8CKQ - chain A; structure by X-ray diffraction, 2.00 A resolution.

== Chain A ==
Name: Cytokinin dehydrogenase 4
Organism: Zea mays
Notes: EC 1.5.99.12
UniProt: E3T1W8 (E3T1W8_MAIZE); residues 1-541 here = UniProt positions 1-541
Sequence (541 residues; row label = number of the first residue in the row):
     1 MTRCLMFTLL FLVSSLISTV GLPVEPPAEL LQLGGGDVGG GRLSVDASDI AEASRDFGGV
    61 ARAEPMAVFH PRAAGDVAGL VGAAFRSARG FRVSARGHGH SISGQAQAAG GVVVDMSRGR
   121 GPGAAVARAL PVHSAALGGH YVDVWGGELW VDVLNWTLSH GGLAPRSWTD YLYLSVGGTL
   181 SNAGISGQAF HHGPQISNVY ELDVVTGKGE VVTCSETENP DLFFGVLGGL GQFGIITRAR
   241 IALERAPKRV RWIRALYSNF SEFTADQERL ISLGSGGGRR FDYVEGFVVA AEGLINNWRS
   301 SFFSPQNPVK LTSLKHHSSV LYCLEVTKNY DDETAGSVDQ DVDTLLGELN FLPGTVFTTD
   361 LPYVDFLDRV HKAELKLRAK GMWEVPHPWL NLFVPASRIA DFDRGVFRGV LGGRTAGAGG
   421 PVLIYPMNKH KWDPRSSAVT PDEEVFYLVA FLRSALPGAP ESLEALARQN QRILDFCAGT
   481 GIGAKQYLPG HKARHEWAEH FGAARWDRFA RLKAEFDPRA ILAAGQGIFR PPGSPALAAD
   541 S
Unresolved in the structure: 1-39, 119-125, 294-318, 414-415, 530-541
Covalently attached groups: flavin-adenine dinucleotide (FAD) linked to His100
Ligand contacts:
  - FAD (flavin-adenine dinucleotide): Phe57, Ser94, Ala95, Arg96, Gly97, His98, Gly99, Ser101, Gln105, Ala106, Met116, Gly146, Thr169, Asp170, Tyr171, Leu174, Ser175, Gly177, Gly178, Thr179, Ser181, Asn182, Gly184, Ile185, Leu230, Gly231, Gly234, Ile235, Ile236, Trp383, Trp389, Tyr487, Leu488, Ala523, Gln526
  - UZX (2-[[3,5-bis(chloranyl)phenyl]carbamoylamino]benzamide): Asp170, Ile185, Val370, Trp389, Asn391, Pro421, Leu423, Leu448, Leu452, Tyr487, Leu488
Reported in the primary citation:
  - binding site for UZX: Asp170, Glu285, Glu325, Arg369, Val370, Pro421
  - catalytic residues: Asp170 (citing earlier work)
  - specificity-determining residues: Ala373 (citing earlier work)

== Overview ==
Bound to chain A: compound UZX. Covalently linked flavin-adenine dinucleotide: at His100. From the paper: the
catalytic residue Asp170; a binding site for UZX at Asp170, Glu285 and Glu325 among others.
Chain A is Cytokinin dehydrogenase 4 (Zea mays); the structure, Crystal structure of maize cytokinin
oxidase/dehydrogenase 4 (CKO/CKX4) in complex with inhibitor 2-[(3,5-dichlorophenyl)carbamoylamino]benzamide,
was determined by X-ray diffraction, deposited together with 8CK6, 8CKT, 8CLW, 8CM2 and 8CJ9.
